8SV6 - chains A and B; structure by X-ray diffraction, 3.56 A resolution.

[Chain A (and B)]
Name: Fatty acid metabolism regulator protein
Source organism: Mycolicibacterium smegmatis (Mycobacterium smegmatis)
Notes: chain B of this document is another copy of the same molecule, construct and numbering; everything in this record applies to it too
UniProt: A0A653FFT2 (A0A653FFT2_MYCSM); residues 6-210 here correspond to UniProt positions 14-218 (UniProt number = residue number + 8)
Sequence (213 residues; row label = number of the first residue in the row; numbers below 1 keep their minus sign (Gly-2 is residue -2)):
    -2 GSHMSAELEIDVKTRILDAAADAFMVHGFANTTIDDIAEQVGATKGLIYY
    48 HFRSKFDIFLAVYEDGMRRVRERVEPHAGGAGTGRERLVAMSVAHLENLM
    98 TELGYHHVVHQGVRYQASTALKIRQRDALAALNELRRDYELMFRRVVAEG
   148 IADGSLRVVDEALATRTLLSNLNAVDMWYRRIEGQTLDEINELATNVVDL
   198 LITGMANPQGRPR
Not modelled in the structure: -2 to 5, 110-114, 205-210 (chain B: -2 to 4, 205-210)
Differences from the reference sequence: expression tag (-2 to 5)
Reported in the primary citation:
  - conformationally variable residues: Gln108 to Asp135

[Interface between chain A and chain B]
Contacting residue pairs (52; chain A residue first):
  Val23(A) - Arg111(B)
  Ala27(A) - Asn28(B)
  Arg82(A) - Ala203(B)
  His107(A) - Met174(B)
  Gly151(A) - Asn204(B)  hydrogen bond (backbone-side chain)
  Ser152(A) - Ala203(B)
  Ser152(A) - Asn204(B)  hydrogen bond (backbone-backbone)
  Leu153(A) - Met202(B)
  Leu153(A) - Ala203(B)  hydrophobic
  Leu153(A) - Asn204(B)
  Arg154(A) - Gly201(B)  hydrogen bond (side chain-backbone)
  Arg154(A) - Met202(B)  hydrogen bond (backbone-backbone)
  Arg154(A) - Ala203(B)
  Val156(A) - Leu197(B)  hydrophobic
  Leu160(A) - Leu190(B)  hydrophobic
  Leu160(A) - Val194(B)  hydrophobic
  Leu160(A) - Leu197(B)  hydrophobic
  Ala161(A) - Leu197(B)  hydrophobic
  Ala161(A) - Met202(B)  hydrophobic
  Thr164(A) - Leu197(B)
  Ser167(A) - Ala171(B)
  Ser167(A) - Trp175(B)
  Asn168(A) - Asn168(B)
  Ala171(A) - Ser167(B)
  Ala171(A) - Ala171(B)  hydrophobic
  Trp175(A) - Arg163(B)
  Trp175(A) - Ser167(B)  hydrogen bond
  Asn193(A) - Leu160(B)
  Asp196(A) - Arg154(B)  salt bridge
  Leu197(A) - Ala161(B)  hydrophobic
  Leu197(A) - Thr164(B)
  Leu198(A) - Thr164(B)
  Leu198(A) - Asn168(B)
  Leu198(A) - Met202(B)
  Ile199(A) - Gly201(B)
  Ile199(A) - Met202(B)  hydrogen bond (backbone-backbone)
  Ile199(A) - Ala203(B)  hydrogen bond (backbone-backbone)
  Thr200(A) - Arg154(B)
  Thr200(A) - Thr200(B)
  Thr200(A) - Gly201(B)
  Thr200(A) - Met202(B)
  Thr200(A) - Ala203(B)
  Gly201(A) - Arg154(B)
  Gly201(A) - Ile199(B)
  Gly201(A) - Gly201(B)
  Met202(A) - Arg154(B)
  Met202(A) - Ile199(B)  hydrogen bond (backbone-backbone)
  Met202(A) - Thr200(B)
  Ala203(A) - Arg82(B)
  Ala203(A) - Ser152(B)
  Ala203(A) - Leu153(B)  hydrophobic
  Ala203(A) - Arg154(B)
Interface residues without a listed pair, chain A (30 interface residues in all): Arg163, Leu165, Asn170, Val194, Asn204
Interface residues without a listed pair, chain B (27 interface residues in all): Val156, Asp196, Leu198

[Summary]
The interface between chain A and chain B involves 30 residues on one side and 27 on the other, with 8
hydrogen bonds and 1 salt bridge. Polar contacts include Asp196(A)-Arg154(B), Gly151(A)-Asn204(B) and
Arg154(A)-Gly201(B). From the paper: conformational variability at Gln108(A).
Chain A and chain B are both Fatty acid metabolism regulator protein (Mycolicibacterium smegmatis
(Mycobacterium smegmatis)); the structure, Structure of the M. smegmatis DarR protein, was determined by X-ray
diffraction together with 8SUK, 8SVA, 8SVD and 8T5Y from the same study.
